2EQD - chain A; structure by X-ray diffraction, 2.80 A resolution.

[Chain A]
Molecule: Endoglucanase
Organism: Clostridium thermocellum
Notes: EC 3.2.1.4, 3.2.1.151
UniProt: P71140 (P71140_CLOTM); residues 5-519 here correspond to UniProt positions 773-1287 (UniProt number = residue number + 768)
Amino-acid sequence (519 residues; each row starts with the number of its first residue):
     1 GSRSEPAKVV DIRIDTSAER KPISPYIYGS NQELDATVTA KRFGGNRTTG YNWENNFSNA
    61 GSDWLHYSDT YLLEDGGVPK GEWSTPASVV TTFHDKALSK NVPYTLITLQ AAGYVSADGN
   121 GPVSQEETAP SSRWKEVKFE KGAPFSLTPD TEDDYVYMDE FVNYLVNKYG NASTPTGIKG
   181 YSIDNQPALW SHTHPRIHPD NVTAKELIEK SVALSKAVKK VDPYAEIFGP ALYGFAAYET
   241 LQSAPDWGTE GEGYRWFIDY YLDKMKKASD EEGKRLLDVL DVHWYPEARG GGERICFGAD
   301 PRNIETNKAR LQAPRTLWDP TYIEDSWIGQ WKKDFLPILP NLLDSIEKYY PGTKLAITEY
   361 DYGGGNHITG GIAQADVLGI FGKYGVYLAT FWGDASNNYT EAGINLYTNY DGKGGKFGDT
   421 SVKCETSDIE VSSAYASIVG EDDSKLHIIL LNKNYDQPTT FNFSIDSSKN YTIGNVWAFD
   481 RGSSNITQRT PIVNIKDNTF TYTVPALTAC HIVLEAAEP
Disordered / not traced: 1-6, 517-519
Sequence notes: expression tag (1-4); engineered mutation Gln186 (Glu954 in P71140)
Bound ions: Zn2+: Asp35, Glu126, Ala395, Glu401; Ca2+: Glu54, Asp150, Asp153, Tyr155

[In short]
The Zn2+ site is built by Asp35, Glu126, Ala395 and Glu401. The Ca2+ site is built by Glu54, Asp150, Asp153
and Tyr155.
Chain A is Endoglucanase (Clostridium thermocellum); the structure, Crystal structure of Cel44A, GH family 44
endoglucanase from Clostridium thermocellum, was determined by X-ray diffraction (same publication as 2E0P,
2E4T, 2EEX, 2EJ1 and 2EO7).
